Entry 1ZBL (X-ray diffraction, 2.20 A resolution); this record covers chains C and B of the 4 polymer chains in the assembly.

== Chain C ==
Molecule: 12-nt RNA strand
Sequence (12 nucleotides; numbered 1 to 12; the number before each row is that of its first residue):
     1 GACACCUGAUUC
Metal / ion sites: Mg2+ site 1: A4, C5 (shared with 3 residues of chain A); Mg2+ site 2: C5 (shared with 2 residues of chain A); Mg2+ site 3: U10, U11 (shared with Asp71(B), Glu109(B), Asp132(B) of chain B); Mg2+ site 4: U11 (shared with Asp71(B), Asn192(B) of chain B)

== Chain B ==
Protein: ribonuclease H-related protein
Organism: Bacillus halodurans
Notes: EC 3.1.26.4; fragment: catalytic domain (residues 59-196)
Sequence (139 residues; row label = number of the first residue in the row):
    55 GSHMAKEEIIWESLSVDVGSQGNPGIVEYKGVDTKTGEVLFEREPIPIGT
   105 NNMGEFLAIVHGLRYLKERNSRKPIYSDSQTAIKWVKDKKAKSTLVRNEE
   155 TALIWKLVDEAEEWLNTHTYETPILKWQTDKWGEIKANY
Not modelled in the structure: 55-60
Differences from the reference sequence: cloning artifact (55-58); engineered mutation Asn192 (Asp in 10173478)
Metal / ion sites: Mg2+ site 1: Asp71, Glu109, Asp132 (shared with U10(C), U11(C) of chain C); Mg2+ site 2: Asp71, Asn192 (shared with U11(C) of chain C)
Reported in the primary citation:
  - mutagenesis - D192N: decreased catalytic activity on Mn2+
  - mutagenesis - D192N: abolished catalytic activity on Mg2+

== Interface between chain C and chain B ==
Contacting residue pairs (22):
  G8(C) - Gln134(B)  hydrogen bond to the sugar
  A9(C) - Asp132(B)  hydrogen bond to the sugar
  A9(C) - Ser133(B)  sugar contact
  A9(C) - Gln134(B)  hydrogen bond to the sugar
  A9(C) - Lys180(B)  hydrogen bond to the phosphate
  U10(C) - Asn105(B)  hydrogen bond to the base
  U10(C) - Glu109(B)  hydrogen bond to the sugar
  U10(C) - Asp132(B)  phosphate contact
  U10(C) - Lys180(B)  salt bridge to the phosphate
  U10(C) - Thr183(B)  hydrogen bond to the phosphate
  U11(C) - Asp71(B)  phosphate contact
  U11(C) - Val72(B)  sugar contact
  U11(C) - Ser74(B)  hydrogen bond to the sugar
  U11(C) - Asn77(B)  base contact
  U11(C) - Asn105(B)  sugar contact
  U11(C) - Glu109(B)  sugar contact
  U11(C) - Asp132(B)  phosphate contact
  C12(C) - Gly73(B)  phosphate contact
  C12(C) - Ser74(B)  hydrogen bond to the phosphate
  C12(C) - Gln75(B)  phosphate contact
  C12(C) - Gly76(B)  hydrogen bond to the sugar
  C12(C) - Asn77(B)  sugar contact
Other interface residues (no listed pair), chain B (16 interface residues in all): Trp181, Asn192

== In short ==
The interface between chain C and chain B involves 5 residues on one side and 16 on the other; the contacts
include 10 hydrogen bonds and 1 salt bridge. Polar contacts include U10(C)-Asn105(B), G8(C)-Gln134(B) and
A9(C)-Asp132(B). The paper reports that D192N of chain B reduces catalytic activity on Mn2+; D192N of chain B
abolishes catalytic activity on Mg2+.
Here chain C is a 12-nt RNA strand and chain B is ribonuclease H-related protein (Bacillus halodurans). Entry
1ZBL (Bacillus halodurans RNase H catalytic domain mutant D192N in complex with 12-mer RNA/DNA hybrid) was
determined by X-ray diffraction, deposited together with 1ZBF and 1ZBI.
